Entry 3KMP (X-ray diffraction, 2.70 A resolution); this record covers chains A and D of the 4 polymer chains in the assembly.

[Chain A]
Molecule: SMAD1-MH1
Source organism: Mus musculus
Reference sequence: Q8CC31 (Q8CC31_MOUSE); numbering as in UniProt (aligned over 9-132)
Amino-acid sequence (124 residues; numbered 9 to 132; the number before each row is that of its first residue):
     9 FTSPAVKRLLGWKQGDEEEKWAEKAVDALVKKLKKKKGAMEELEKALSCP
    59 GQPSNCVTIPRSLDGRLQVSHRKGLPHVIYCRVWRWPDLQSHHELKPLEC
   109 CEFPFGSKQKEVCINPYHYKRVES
Ion coordination: Zn2+: Cys64, Cys109, Cys121, His126
Reported in the primary citation:
  - Zn2+ coordination: Cys64, Cys109, Cys121, His126
  - binding site for glycerol: Lys32, Ser78, His79
  - binding site for the 15-nt DNA strand (chain D): Lys40, Arg74, Gln76, Lys81, His101
  - binding site for the 15-nt DNA strand: Lys39, Leu71, Arg74, Leu75 to Val77, Ser78, Lys81, His101
  - specificity-determining residues: Asp35, Ala36 (citing earlier work)
  - self-association interface (contacts with another copy of this molecule); pairs are residue here / residue on that copy: Val14-Val38 (hydrophobic contact), Leu17-Leu51 (hydrophobic contact), Leu18-Val34 (hydrophobic contact)

[Chain D]
Molecule: 15-nt DNA strand
Sequence (15 nucleotides; each row starts with the number of its first residue):
     2 GTATGTCTAGACTGA

[How chain A and chain D interact]
Pairs across the interface (5; chain A residue first):
  Arg74(A) with DT5(D), base contact; DG6(D), hydrogen bond to the base
  Gln76(A) with DC8(D), base contact
  Lys81(A) with DT7(D), base contact
  His100(A) with DA4(D), phosphate contact
Interface residues without a listed pair, chain A (5 interface residues in all): His101

[Summary]
Chain A and chain D each contribute 5 residues to their interface, with 1 hydrogen bond. The hydrogen-bonded
pair is Arg74(A)-DG6(D). From the paper: a binding site for the 15-nt DNA strand at Lys39(A), Leu71(A) and
Arg74(A) among others; a binding site for the 15-nt DNA strand (chain D) at Lys40(A), Arg74(A) and Gln76(A)
among others.
Here chain A is SMAD1-MH1 (Mus musculus) and chain D is a 15-nt DNA strand. Entry 3KMP (Crystal Structure of
SMAD1-MH1/DNA complex) was determined by X-ray diffraction.
